7C52 - chains C and M of the 37 polymer chains in the assembly; structure by X-ray diffraction, 2.89 A resolution.

[Chain C]
Molecule: Photosynthetic reaction center cytochrome c subunit
Organism: Thermochromatium tepidum
Reference sequence: D2Z0P5 (CYCR_THETI); residues 23-333 here = UniProt positions 23-333
Sequence (311 residues; row label = number of the first residue in the row):
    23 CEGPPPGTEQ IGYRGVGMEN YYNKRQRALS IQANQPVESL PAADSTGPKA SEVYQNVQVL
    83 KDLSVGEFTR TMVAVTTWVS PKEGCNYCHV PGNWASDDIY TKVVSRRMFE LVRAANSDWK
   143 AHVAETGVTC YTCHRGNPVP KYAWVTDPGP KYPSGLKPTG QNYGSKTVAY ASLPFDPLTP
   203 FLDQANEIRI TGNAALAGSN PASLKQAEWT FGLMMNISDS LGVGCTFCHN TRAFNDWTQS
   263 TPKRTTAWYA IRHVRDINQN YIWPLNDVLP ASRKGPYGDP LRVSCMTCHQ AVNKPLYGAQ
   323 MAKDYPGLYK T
Covalent attachments: heme (HEM) linked to Cys-107, Cys-110, Cys-152, Cys-155, Cys-247, Cys-250, Cys-307, Cys-310
Ion coordination: heme Fe (4 sites), coordinated by Met-94, His-111, Met-130, His-144, His-156, Met-236, His-251, His-311; Ca2+: Gln-183, Glu-230
Ligand contacts:
  - heme (HEM), molecule 1: Tyr-76, Gln-77, Asn-78, Val-79, Gln-80, Val-81, Leu-82, Phe-90, Met-94, Val-95, Val-97, Thr-98, Val-101, Ser-102, Gly-106, His-111, Trp-116, Ala-117, Lys-124, Ser-127, Arg-128, Phe-131
  - heme (HEM), molecule 2: Val-97, Val-101, Tyr-109, Tyr-122, Thr-123, Val-126, Ser-127, Met-130, Phe-131, Leu-133, Val-134, Val-150, Thr-151, His-156, Pro-160, Val-161, Pro-162, Ala-165, Ile-279, Ile-284, Leu-291, Arg-295, Leu-303, Arg-304, Val-305, Thr-309
  - heme (HEM), molecule 3: His-144, Val-145, Ala-146, Thr-148, Gly-149, Val-150, Leu-204, Ile-239, Leu-243, Phe-249, Lys-265, Thr-268, Ala-269, Ala-272, Ile-273, Val-276, Ile-279, Val-305, Ser-306, His-311, Asn-315, Lys-316, Pro-317
  - heme (HEM), molecule 4: Glu-209, Ile-210, Arg-211, Ile-212, Thr-213, Thr-232, Phe-233, Met-236, Met-237, Ile-239, Ser-240, Leu-243, Val-245, Gly-246, Phe-249, His-251, Phe-256, Asn-257, Trp-259, Lys-265, Arg-266, Ala-269, Trp-270, Ile-273, Arg-274
UniProt features mapped onto this chain:
  - binding site (heme): Met-94, Cys-107, Cys-110, His-111, Met-130, His-144, Cys-152, Cys-155, His-156, Met-236, Cys-247, Cys-250, His-251, Cys-307, Cys-310, His-311
  - lipidation: Cys-23 (N-palmitoyl cysteine)
What the authors report for this chain:
  - conformationally variable residues: Thr-68 to Asn-78, Asn-108 to Ser-118

[Chain M]
Molecule: Photosynthetic reaction center M subunit
Organism: Thermochromatium tepidum
Reference sequence: A8ASG6 (A8ASG6_THETI); residue numbers follow UniProt; this construct covers 1-325
Sequence (325 residues; each row starts with the number of its first residue):
     1 MPEYQNIFTA VQVRAPAYPG VPLPKGNLPR IGRPIFSYWL GKIGDAQIGP IYLGLTGTLS
    61 IFFGLVAISI IGFNMLASVH WDVFQFLKHF FWLGLEPPPP QYGLRIPPLS EGGWWLMAGL
   121 FLTLSILLWW VRTYKRAEAL GMSQHLSWAF AAAIFFYLVL GFIRPVMMGS WAKAVPFGIF
   181 PHLDWTAAFS IRYGNLYYNP FHMLSIAFLY GSALLFAMHG ATILSVSRFG GDREIDQITH
   241 RGTAAERAAL FWRWTMGFNV TMESIHRWAW WCAVLTVITA GIGILLSGTV VDNWYLWAVK
   301 HGMAPAYPEV VTAVNPYETA AEVMQ
Not modelled in the structure: 1, 320-325
Ion coordination: Fe ion: His-219, Glu-234, His-266 (shared with 2 residues of chain L)
Ligand contacts:
  - bacteriochlorophyll a (BCL), molecule 1: Ile-68, Ile-71, Leu-122, Ile-126, Phe-150, Ala-153, Ile-154, Phe-156, Tyr-157, Leu-160, Phe-177, Trp-185, Thr-186, Ala-187, Phe-189, Ser-190, Asn-195, Leu-196, Tyr-197, Asn-199, His-202, Ser-205, Ile-206, Leu-209, Tyr-210, Thr-276, Val-277, Ala-280, Gly-283, Ile-284
  - bacteriochlorophyll a (BCL), molecule 2: Phe-90, Phe-156, Tyr-157, Leu-160, Val-175, Ile-179, His-182, Leu-183, Trp-185, Thr-186
  - bacteriochlorophyll a (BCL), molecule 3: Thr-186, Tyr-197, Tyr-210
  - bacteriochlorophyll a (BCL), molecule 4: Tyr-197, Met-203, Ile-206, Ala-207, Tyr-210, Gly-211, Leu-214
  - bacteriopheophytin a (BPH), molecule 1: Ser-60, Ile-61, Gly-64, Leu-65, Ile-68, Leu-122, Ser-125, Ile-126, Trp-129, Thr-133, Leu-146, Ala-149, Phe-150, Ala-153, Ala-273, Val-274, Val-277
  - bacteriopheophytin a (BPH), molecule 2: Tyr-210, Ala-213, Leu-214, Ala-217, Met-218, Trp-252, Thr-255, Met-256
  - spirilloxanthin (CRT): Ile-68, Ser-69, Ile-71, Gly-72, Phe-73, Met-75, Leu-76, Phe-86, Phe-90, Ile-106, Trp-115, Leu-116, Gly-119, Leu-120, Thr-123, Tyr-157, Leu-160, Gly-161, Phe-162, Trp-171, Val-175, Pro-176, Phe-177, Gly-178, Ile-179, His-182
  - menaquinone 8 (MQ8): Leu-214, Leu-215, Met-218, His-219, Thr-222, Ala-245, Ala-248, Ala-249, Trp-252, Met-256, Phe-258, Asn-259, Val-260, Thr-261, Met-262, Ile-265, Trp-268
  - Ubiquinone-8 (UQ8): Leu-65, Val-66, Ser-69, Phe-73

[How chain C and chain M interact]
Contacting residue pairs - 103 pairs, chain C then chain M:
  Ile-33(C) / Val-311(M)
  Gly-34(C) / Val-310(M)
  Tyr-35(C) / Pro-308(M)  hydrophobic
  Tyr-35(C) / Val-310(M)
  Val-38(C) / Tyr-307(M)  hydrophobic
  Pro-172(C) / Ser-78(M)
  Lys-173(C) / Ala-77(M)
  Lys-173(C) / Ser-78(M)
  Lys-173(C) / Val-79(M)
  Lys-173(C) / His-80(M)  hydrogen bond (backbone-backbone)
  Tyr-174(C) / Ala-77(M)
  Tyr-174(C) / Ser-78(M)
  Tyr-174(C) / His-80(M)
  Pro-175(C) / Ala-77(M)
  Pro-175(C) / Trp-81(M)  hydrophobic
  Gly-177(C) / Ser-110(M)
  Leu-178(C) / Ala-77(M)  hydrophobic
  Leu-178(C) / Leu-109(M)
  Leu-178(C) / Ser-110(M)
  Lys-179(C) / Ser-110(M)  hydrogen bond (backbone-backbone)
  Lys-179(C) / Glu-111(M)
  Gln-183(C) / Glu-96(M)  hydrogen bond
  Asn-184(C) / Trp-92(M)
  Asn-184(C) / Leu-93(M)
  Asn-184(C) / Gly-94(M)
  Asn-184(C) / Glu-96(M)  hydrogen bond
  Asn-184(C) / Pro-181(M)
  Tyr-185(C) / His-89(M)  hydrogen bond
  Tyr-185(C) / Trp-92(M)
  Gly-186(C) / His-89(M)  hydrogen bond (backbone-side chain)
  Gly-186(C) / Trp-92(M)
  Tyr-192(C) / Trp-92(M)  hydrogen bond (backbone-side chain)
  Ala-193(C) / Trp-92(M)
  Ser-194(C) / Trp-92(M)
  Ser-194(C) / Phe-180(M)
  Ser-194(C) / Pro-181(M)
  Ser-194(C) / Asp-184(M)  hydrogen bond
  Leu-195(C) / Asp-184(M)  hydrogen bond (backbone-side chain)
  Glu-209(C) / Tyr-317(M)
  Arg-211(C) / Tyr-317(M)  hydrogen bond
  Ile-212(C) / Arg-192(M)
  Thr-213(C) / Ile-191(M)
  Thr-213(C) / Asn-293(M)
  Gly-214(C) / Asp-292(M)
  Gly-214(C) / Asn-293(M)  hydrogen bond (backbone-side chain)
  Gly-214(C) / Leu-296(M)
  Asn-215(C) / Leu-296(M)
  Ala-216(C) / Asp-292(M)
  Ala-216(C) / Asn-293(M)
  Ala-216(C) / Leu-296(M)
  Ala-217(C) / Val-291(M)
  Ala-217(C) / Asp-292(M)  hydrogen bond (backbone-backbone)
  Ala-217(C) / Asn-293(M)  hydrogen bond (backbone-backbone)
  Ala-217(C) / Leu-296(M)
  Ala-217(C) / Trp-297(M)
  Leu-218(C) / Val-290(M)
  Leu-218(C) / Asp-292(M)
  Leu-218(C) / Lys-300(M)
  Ala-219(C) / Gly-288(M)
  Ala-219(C) / Thr-289(M)
  Ala-219(C) / Val-290(M)  hydrogen bond (backbone-backbone)
  Ala-219(C) / Asp-292(M)
  Asn-222(C) / Arg-192(M)  hydrogen bond (backbone-side chain)
  Asn-222(C) / Asp-292(M)  hydrogen bond
  Ala-224(C) / Arg-192(M)  hydrogen bond (backbone-side chain)
  Ser-225(C) / Lys-173(M)
  Ser-225(C) / Arg-192(M)
  Leu-226(C) / Arg-164(M)
  Leu-226(C) / Trp-185(M)
  Leu-226(C) / Phe-189(M)  hydrophobic
  Lys-227(C) / Glu-96(M)  salt bridge
  Lys-227(C) / Pro-97(M)  hydrogen bond (side chain-backbone)
  Lys-227(C) / Pro-98(M)
  Lys-227(C) / Ala-172(M)
  Ala-229(C) / Ala-188(M)
  Ala-229(C) / Arg-192(M)
  Glu-230(C) / Trp-185(M)
  Glu-230(C) / Ala-188(M)
  Phe-233(C) / Ala-187(M)  hydrophobic
  Phe-233(C) / Ile-191(M)  hydrophobic
  Arg-254(C) / Asn-195(M)  hydrogen bond (backbone-side chain)
  Arg-254(C) / Tyr-198(M)  hydrogen bond
  Arg-254(C) / Tyr-295(M)  hydrogen bond
  Arg-254(C) / Pro-305(M)  hydrogen bond (side chain-backbone)
  Arg-254(C) / Tyr-307(M)
  Phe-256(C) / Ile-191(M)  hydrophobic
  Trp-259(C) / Ala-313(M)  hydrogen bond (backbone-backbone)
  Trp-259(C) / Val-314(M)
  Trp-259(C) / Asn-315(M)  hydrogen bond
  Trp-259(C) / Pro-316(M)
  Thr-260(C) / Val-311(M)
  Thr-260(C) / Thr-312(M)  hydrogen bond (backbone-side chain)
  Gln-261(C) / Tyr-295(M)  hydrogen bond
  Ser-262(C) / Val-311(M)
  Ser-262(C) / Thr-312(M)  hydrogen bond (backbone-backbone)
  Ser-262(C) / Ala-313(M)  hydrogen bond (backbone-backbone)
  Thr-263(C) / Ala-313(M)
  Pro-264(C) / Thr-312(M)
  Thr-267(C) / Ala-313(M)
  Thr-267(C) / Val-314(M)  hydrogen bond (side chain-backbone)
  Trp-270(C) / Pro-316(M)  hydrophobic
  Trp-270(C) / Tyr-317(M)  hydrogen bond
  Arg-274(C) / Tyr-317(M)  hydrogen bond
Other interface residues (no listed pair), chain C (54 interface residues in all): Met-40, Thr-181, Thr-253, Ala-255, Asn-257, Tyr-271
Other interface residues (no listed pair), chain M (58 interface residues in all): Asn-74, Gln-85, Pro-99, Pro-100, Trp-114, Gly-194, Ala-304, Glu-309

[In short]
54 residues of chain C and 58 residues of chain M are in contact; the contacts include 31 hydrogen bonds and 1
salt bridge. Polar pairs include Lys-227(C)/Glu-96(M), Gln-183(C)/Glu-96(M) and Asn-184(C)/Glu-96(M). Bound to
chain M: 4 copies of bacteriochlorophyll a, bacteriopheophytin a, menaquinone 8, spirilloxanthin and
Ubiquinone-8. From the paper: conformational variability at Thr-68(C) and Asn-108(C).
Chain C is Photosynthetic reaction center cytochrome c subunit and chain M is Photosynthetic reaction center M
subunit, both from Thermochromatium tepidum; the structure, Co-crystal structure of a photosynthetic LH1-RC in
complex with electron donor HiPIP, was determined by X-ray diffraction.
